Entry 5L5B (X-ray diffraction, 2.80 A resolution); this record covers chains D and E of the 28 polymer chains in the assembly.

[Chain D]
Molecule: Proteasome subunit alpha type-5
Source organism: Saccharomyces cerevisiae (strain ATCC 204508 / S288c)
Notes: EC 3.4.25.1
UniProt: P32379 (PSA5_YEAST); residues -7 to 252 here correspond to UniProt positions 1-260 (UniProt number = residue number + 8)
Chain sequence (260 residues; each row starts with the number of its first residue; numbers below 1 keep their minus sign (Met-7 is residue -7)):
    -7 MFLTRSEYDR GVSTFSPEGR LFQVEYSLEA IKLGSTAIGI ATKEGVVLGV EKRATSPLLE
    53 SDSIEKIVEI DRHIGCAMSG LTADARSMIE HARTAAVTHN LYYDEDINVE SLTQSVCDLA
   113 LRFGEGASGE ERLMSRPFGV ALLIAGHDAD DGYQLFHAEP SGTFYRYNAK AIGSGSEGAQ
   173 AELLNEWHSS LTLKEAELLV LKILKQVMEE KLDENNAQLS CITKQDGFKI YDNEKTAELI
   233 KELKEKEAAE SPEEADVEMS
Unresolved in the structure: -7 to 0, 118-124, 243-252

[Chain E]
Molecule: Proteasome subunit alpha type-6
Source organism: Saccharomyces cerevisiae (strain ATCC 204508 / S288c)
Notes: EC 3.4.25.1
UniProt: P40302 (PSA6_YEAST); residues 0-233 here correspond to UniProt positions 1-234 (UniProt number = residue number + 1)
Chain sequence (234 residues; numbered 0 to 233; the number before each row is that of its first residue; numbering starts at 0):
     0 MFRNNYDGDT VTFSPTGRLF QVEYALEAIK QGSVTVGLRS NTHAVLVALK RNADELSSYQ
    60 KKIIKCDEHM GLSLAGLAPD ARVLSNYLRQ QCNYSSLVFN RKLAVERAGH LLCDKAQKNT
   120 QSYGGRPYGV GLLIIGYDKS GAHLLEFQPS GNVTELYGTA IGARSQGAKT YLERTLDTFI
   180 KIDGNPDELI KAGVEAISQS LRDESLTVDN LSIAIVGKDT PFTIYDGEAV AKYI
Unresolved in the structure: 0-2
Curated features (UniProtKB/Swiss-Prot):
  - modified residue: Ser13 (Phosphoserine)
  - cross-link: Lys190 (Glycyl lysine isopeptide (Lys-Gly) (interchain with G-Cter in ubiquitin))

[Interface between chain D and chain E]
Contacting residue pairs - 42 pairs, chain D then chain E:
  Ser5(D) with Arg125(E)
  Thr6(D) with Gly7(E); Gln20(E)
  Phe7(D) with Gln20(E), hydrogen bond (backbone-side chain); Tyr23(E); Leu76(E), hydrophobic; Arg125(E); Pro126(E); Gly128(E)
  Ser8(D) with Tyr23(E)
  Pro9(D) with Tyr23(E), hydrophobic; Glu26(E)
  Glu10(D) with Glu26(E); Gln30(E)
  Gly11(D) with Tyr23(E); Ala27(E)
  Leu13(D) with Arg125(E)
  Gln106(D) with Arg81(E), hydrogen bond
  Asp110(D) with Arg81(E), salt bridge
  Leu113(D) with Pro78(E), hydrophobic; Arg125(E)
  Ser153(D) with Pro78(E)
  Gly154(D) with Pro78(E)
  Thr155(D) with Gln59(E)
  Phe156(D) with Gln59(E)
  Tyr157(D) with Arg50(E), hydrogen bond (side chain-backbone); Ala52(E); Ser56(E); Ser57(E); Gln59(E)
  Arg158(D) with Ser56(E); Ser57(E), hydrogen bond (backbone-backbone)
  Tyr159(D) with Ala52(E); Asp53(E); Leu55(E); Ser56(E)
  Asn160(D) with Leu55(E), hydrogen bond (backbone-backbone)
  Ala161(D) with Leu55(E)
  Gln172(D) with Asp53(E), hydrogen bond; Leu55(E)
  Leu176(D) with Leu55(E), hydrophobic
  Trp179(D) with Leu55(E), hydrophobic
Interface residues without a listed pair, chain D (27 interface residues in all): Arg2, Gly3, Glu117, Leu175
Interface residues without a listed pair, chain E (26 interface residues in all): Asp6, Ala24, Asn51, Glu54, Lys60, Asp79, Gly123

[Summary]
27 residues of chain D and 26 residues of chain E are in contact; the contacts include 6 hydrogen bonds and 1
salt bridge. Among the polar pairs are Asp110(D)-Arg81(E), Phe7(D)-Gln20(E) and Gln106(D)-Arg81(E).
Here chain D is Proteasome subunit alpha type-5 and chain E is Proteasome subunit alpha type-6, both from
Saccharomyces cerevisiae (strain ATCC 204508 / S288c). Entry 5L5B (Yeast 20S proteasome with human beta5i
(1-138) and human beta6 (97-111; 118-133)) was determined by X-ray diffraction together with 5L52, 5L54, 5L55,
5L5A, 5L5D, 5L5E and 30 further entries from the same study.
